PDB entry 8Z4J | electron microscopy, 2.97 A resolution | chains G and M of the 13 polymer chains in the assembly

Chain G:
Protein: Protein structure
Amino-acid sequence (240 residues; row label = number of the first residue in the row):
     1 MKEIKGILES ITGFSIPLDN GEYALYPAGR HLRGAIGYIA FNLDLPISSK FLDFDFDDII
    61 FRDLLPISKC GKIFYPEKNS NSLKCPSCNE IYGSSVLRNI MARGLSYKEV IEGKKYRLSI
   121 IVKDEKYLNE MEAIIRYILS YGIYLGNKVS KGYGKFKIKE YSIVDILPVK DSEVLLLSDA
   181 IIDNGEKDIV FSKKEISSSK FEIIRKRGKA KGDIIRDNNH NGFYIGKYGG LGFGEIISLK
Not modelled in the structure: 77, 173, 184, 212, 217, 224-231, 238-240

Chain M:
Molecule: 60-nt RNA strand
Sequence (60 nucleotides; row label = number of the first residue in the row; note: 1 number in that range is skipped by the numbering (no residue carries it; nothing is unmodelled there); numbers below 1 keep their minus sign (G-10 is residue -10)):
   -10 GGUUAAAACU
     1 CUUCUCAUGC UGGAUUCGAA AUUAGGUGCG CUUCGCGUUU AAGUCCCAUA
Not modelled in the structure: -10, 30-50

Interface between chain G and chain M:
Residue-residue contacts (45):
  Pro17(G) - U-7(M)  base contact
  Pro17(G) - A-6(M)  phosphate contact
  Leu18(G) - U-7(M)  base contact
  Asp19(G) - U-7(M)  hydrogen bond to the base
  Arg30(G) - U-8(M)  sugar contact
  Arg30(G) - U-7(M)  salt bridge to the phosphate
  His31(G) - U-8(M)  sugar contact
  His31(G) - U-7(M)  salt bridge to the phosphate
  Gly34(G) - G-9(M)  hydrogen bond to the sugar
  Gly34(G) - U-8(M)  sugar contact
  Ala35(G) - U-8(M)  base contact
  Gly37(G) - G-9(M)  sugar contact
  Tyr38(G) - G-9(M)  base contact
  Tyr38(G) - U-8(M)  phosphate contact
  Leu52(G) - G-9(M)  phosphate contact
  Met101(G) - U-1(M)  hydrogen bond to the base
  Ala102(G) - U-1(M)  hydrogen bond to the base
  Arg103(G) - U-1(M)  hydrogen bond to the base
  Arg103(G) - C1(M)  hydrogen bond to the base
  Leu105(G) - A-3(M)  base contact
  Tyr144(G) - U-8(M)  hydrogen bond to the base
  Leu145(G) - U-8(M)  base contact
  Gly146(G) - U-8(M)  hydrogen bond to the base
  Asn147(G) - A-6(M)  phosphate contact
  Asn147(G) - A-5(M)  phosphate contact
  Lys148(G) - A-5(M)  hydrogen bond to the phosphate
  Lys148(G) - A-3(M)  base contact
  Val149(G) - U-8(M)  base contact
  Val149(G) - A-5(M)  hydrogen bond to the phosphate
  Ser150(G) - A-4(M)  hydrogen bond to the phosphate
  Lys151(G) - A-3(M)  salt bridge to the phosphate
  Tyr153(G) - U-1(M)  phosphate contact
  Val190(G) - U-7(M)  base contact
  Phe191(G) - U-7(M)  phosphate contact
  Ser192(G) - U-8(M)  sugar contact
  Ser192(G) - U-7(M)  hydrogen bond to the phosphate
  Lys193(G) - U-8(M)  phosphate contact
  Lys194(G) - G-9(M)  sugar contact
  Lys194(G) - U-8(M)  hydrogen bond to the phosphate
  Lys194(G) - A-6(M)  base contact
  Lys194(G) - A-5(M)  hydrogen bond to the sugar
  Glu195(G) - G-9(M)  phosphate contact
  Ile196(G) - G-9(M)  hydrogen bond to the phosphate
  Phe201(G) - A-6(M)  stacking on the base
  Ile203(G) - U-7(M)  sugar contact
Interface residues without a listed pair, chain G (37 interface residues in all): Ile16, Arg33, Phe51, Ser197, Arg205
Interface residues without a listed pair, chain M (10 interface residues in all): C-2

Summary:
37 residues of chain G face 10 of chain M across their interface; the contacts include 15 hydrogen bonds, 3
salt bridges and 1 aromatic stacking contact. Polar contacts include Asp19(G)-U-7(M), Met101(G)-U-1(M) and
Ala102(G)-U-1(M).
Chain G is Protein structure and chain M is a 60-nt RNA strand; the structure, Cryo-EM structure of CTR-bound
type VII CRISPR-Cas complex at substrate-engaged state II, was determined by electron microscopy (same
publication as 8YHD, 8YHE, 8Z4L, 8Z99, 8Z9C and 8Z9E).
